PDB entry 9BZ9 | electron microscopy, 4.64 A resolution (low resolution: residue-level contacts below are approximate; hydrogen-bond / salt-bridge calls are withheld) | chains C and D of the 4 polymer chains in the assembly

== Chain C (and D) ==
Molecule: Ribonucleoside-diphosphate reductase subunit beta
From: Bacillus subtilis
Notes: EC 1.17.4.1; chain D of this document is another copy of the same molecule, construct and numbering; everything in this record applies to it too
UniProt: P50621 (RIR2_BACSU); residue numbers follow UniProt; this construct covers 1-329
Amino-acid sequence (350 residues; row label = number of the first residue in the row; numbers below 1 keep their minus sign (Met-20 is residue -20)):
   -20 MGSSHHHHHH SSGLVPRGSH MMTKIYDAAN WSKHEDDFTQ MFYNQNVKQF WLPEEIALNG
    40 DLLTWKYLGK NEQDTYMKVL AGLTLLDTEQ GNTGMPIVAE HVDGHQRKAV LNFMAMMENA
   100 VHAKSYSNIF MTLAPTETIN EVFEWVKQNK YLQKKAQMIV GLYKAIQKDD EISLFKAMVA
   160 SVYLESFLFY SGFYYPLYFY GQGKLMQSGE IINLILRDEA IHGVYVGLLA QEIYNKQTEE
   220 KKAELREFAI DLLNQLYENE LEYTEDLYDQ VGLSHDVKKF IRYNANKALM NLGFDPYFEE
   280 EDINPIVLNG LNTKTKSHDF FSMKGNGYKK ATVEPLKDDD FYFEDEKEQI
Disordered / not traced: -20 to 15, 291-308, 323-329
Differences from the reference sequence: initiating methionine (-20); expression tag (-19 to 0)
Ion coordination: Mn2+ site 1: Asp66, Glu97, His101, Glu198; Mn2+ site 2: Glu97, Glu164, Glu198, His201
Curated features (UniProtKB/Swiss-Prot):
  - active site: Tyr105
  - binding site (Fe cation): Asp66, Glu97, His101, Glu164, Glu198, His201

== Interface between chain C and chain D ==
Contacting residue pairs (35):
  Tyr22(C) with Ala99(D)
  Phe29(C) with Phe29(D)
  Leu31(C) with Tyr22(D)
  Thr67(C) with His84(D)
  Gly70(C) with Asn91(D)
  Asn71(C) with His84(D); Lys87(D)
  His84(C) with Thr67(D); Asn71(D)
  Lys87(C) with Asn71(D)
  Ala88(C) with Asn98(D)
  Asn91(C) with Ala94(D); Asn98(D)
  Phe92(C) with Met95(D)
  Ala94(C) with Asn91(D)
  Met95(C) with Asn91(D); Phe92(D); Met95(D)
  Asn98(C) with Lys87(D); Ala88(D); Asn91(D)
  Ala99(C) with Tyr22(D); Ala88(D)
  Lys103(C) with Tyr22(D)
  Lys309(C) with Glu34(D)
  Ala310(C) with Glu34(D)
  Thr311(C) with Glu33(D); Glu34(D); Ile35(D); Ala36(D)
  Val312(C) with Glu34(D); Ala36(D); Gln186(D)
  Glu313(C) with Ala36(D)
  Pro314(C) with Gln186(D)
Interface residues without a listed pair, chain C (25 interface residues in all): Val26, Pro75, Lys316
Interface residues without a listed pair, chain D (22 interface residues in all): Val26, Leu31, Leu42, Lys103

== In short ==
25 residues of chain C face 22 of chain D across their interface. The Mn2+ site 1 is built by Asp66(C),
Glu97(C), His101(C) and Glu198(C). UniProt lists active-site residue Tyr105(C) and 6 Fe cation-binding
residues on chain C.
Both chains are Ribonucleoside-diphosphate reductase subunit beta (Bacillus subtilis). Entry 9BZ9 (Class 15
model for combined refinement of Bacillus subtilis ribonucleotide reductase complex) was determined by
electron microscopy, deposited together with 9BW3, 9BWX, 9BX2, 9BX3, 9BX6, 9BX8 and 39 further entries.
